PDB entry 8ZWG | electron microscopy, 2.87 A resolution | chains C and E of the 5 polymer chains in the assembly

Chain C:
Name: Guanine nucleotide-binding protein G(I)/G(S)/G(T) subunit beta-1
From: Rattus norvegicus
UniProt: P54311 (GBB1_RAT); residues 2-340 here = UniProt positions 2-340
Amino-acid sequence (353 residues; numbered -12 to 340; the number before each row is that of its first residue; numbers below 1 keep their minus sign (Met-12 is residue -12)):
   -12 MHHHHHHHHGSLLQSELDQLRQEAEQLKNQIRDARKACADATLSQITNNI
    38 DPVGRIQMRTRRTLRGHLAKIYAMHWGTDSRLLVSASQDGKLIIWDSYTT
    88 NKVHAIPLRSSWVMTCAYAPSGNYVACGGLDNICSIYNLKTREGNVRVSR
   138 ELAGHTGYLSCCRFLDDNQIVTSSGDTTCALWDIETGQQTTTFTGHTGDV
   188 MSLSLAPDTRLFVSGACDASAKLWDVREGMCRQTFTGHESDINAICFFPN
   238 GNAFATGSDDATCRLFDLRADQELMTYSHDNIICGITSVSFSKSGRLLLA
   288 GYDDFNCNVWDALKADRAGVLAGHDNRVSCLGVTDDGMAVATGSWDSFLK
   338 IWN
Not modelled in the structure: -12 to 1
Sequence notes: initiating methionine (-12); expression tag (-11 to 1)
Swiss-Prot annotation at these positions:
  - modified residue: Ser2 (N-acetylserine), His266 (Phosphohistidine)

Chain E:
Name: scFv16
From: synthetic construct
Notes: antibody fragment or engineered binder
Amino-acid sequence (267 residues; each row starts with the number of its first residue; numbering starts at 0):
     0 MVQLVESGGGLVQPGGSRKLSCSASGFAFSSFGMHWVRQAPEKGLEWVAY
    50 ISSGSGTIYYADTVKGRFTISRDDPKNTLFLQMTSLRSEDTAMYYCVRSI
   100 YYYGSSPFDFWGQGTTLTVSAGGGGSGGGGSGGGGSADIVMTQATSSVPV
   150 TPGESVSISCRSSKSLLHSNGNTYLYWFLQRPGQSPQLLIYRMSNLASGV
   200 PDRFSGSGSGTAFTLTISRLEAEDVGVYYCMQHLEYPLTFGAGTKLELVD
   250 ENLYFQGASHHHHHHHH
Not modelled in the structure: 0, 120-135, 192, 248-266

Chain C / chain E interface:
Pairs across the interface - 11 pairs, chain C then chain E:
  Asp66(C) - Tyr102(E)
  Arg68(C) - Tyr102(E)
  Leu69(C) - Tyr102(E)  hydrophobic
  Val90(C) - Tyr101(E)  hydrophobic
  His91(C) - Tyr101(E)
  Arg129(C) - Arg97(E)
  Glu130(C) - Gly25(E)
  Glu130(C) - Phe26(E)
  Glu130(C) - Ala27(E)
  Glu130(C) - Phe31(E)
  Gly131(C) - Phe31(E)
Also at the interface, not in a pair above, chain C (9 interface residues in all): Asn132
Also at the interface, not in a pair above, chain E (8 interface residues in all): Ile99

Overview:
9 residues of chain C face 8 of chain E across their interface.
Here chain C is Guanine nucleotide-binding protein G(I)/G(S)/G(T) subunit beta-1 (Rattus norvegicus) and chain
E is scFv16 (synthetic construct). Entry 8ZWG (cryoEM structure of JR14a bound C3aR-Gi complex) was determined
by electron microscopy.
